1YLU - chains A and B; structure by X-ray diffraction, 2.00 A resolution.

Chain A (and B):
Name: Oxygen-insensitive NAD(P)H nitroreductase
Organism: Escherichia coli
Notes: EC 1.5.1.34; chain B of this document is another copy of the same molecule, construct and numbering; everything in this record applies to it too
Reference sequence: P38489 (NFNB_ECOLI); residue numbers follow UniProt; this construct covers 1-217
Chain sequence (217 residues; each row starts with the number of its first residue):
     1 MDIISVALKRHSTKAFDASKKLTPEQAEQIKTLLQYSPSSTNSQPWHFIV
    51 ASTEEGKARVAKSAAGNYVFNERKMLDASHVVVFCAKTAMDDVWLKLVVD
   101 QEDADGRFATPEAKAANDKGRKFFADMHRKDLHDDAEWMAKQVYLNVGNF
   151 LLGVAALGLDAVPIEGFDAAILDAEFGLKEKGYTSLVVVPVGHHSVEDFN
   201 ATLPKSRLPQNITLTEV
Disordered / not traced: 1
Ligand contacts:
  - FMN (flavin mononucleotide), molecule 1: Arg10, His11, Ser12, Lys14, Asn71, Lys74, Tyr144, Val162, Pro163, Ile164, Glu165, Gly166, Asn200, Lys205, Arg207
  - FMN, molecule 2: Pro38, Ser39, Ser40, Thr41, Asn42, Gln142, Leu145

How chain A and chain B interact:
Contacting residue pairs (148):
  Ile3(A) with Gly153(B); Ala156(B), hydrophobic; Leu157(B), hydrophobic
  Ile4(A) with Gln29(B); Leu33(B), hydrophobic
  Leu8(A) with Tyr36(B), hydrophobic
  Arg10(A) with Pro38(B)
  Gln29(A) with Ile4(B)
  Lys31(A) with Gln210(B); Leu214(B); Glu216(B), salt bridge
  Leu33(A) with Ile4(B), hydrophobic
  Gln35(A) with Arg207(B), hydrogen bond (backbone-side chain); Leu208(B); Gln210(B), hydrogen bond
  Tyr36(A) with Leu8(B), hydrophobic; Lys205(B); Arg207(B), hydrogen bond (backbone-side chain)
  Ser37(A) with Arg207(B), hydrogen bond (backbone-side chain)
  Pro38(A) with Arg10(B); Leu151(B), hydrophobic; Arg207(B)
  Ser40(A) with Glu165(B), hydrogen bond
  Asn42(A) with Ser206(B), hydrogen bond (side chain-backbone); Arg207(B), hydrogen bond
  Gln44(A) with Arg207(B); Leu208(B), hydrogen bond (side chain-backbone)
  Trp46(A) with Thr213(B)
  His47(A) with Ile212(B), hydrogen bond (side chain-backbone); Thr213(B), hydrogen bond (side chain-backbone); Leu214(B); Thr215(B), hydrogen bond
  Phe48(A) with Thr213(B), hydrogen bond (backbone-backbone); Leu214(B); Thr215(B), hydrogen bond (backbone-backbone)
  Ile49(A) with Thr215(B); Val217(B), hydrophobic
  Val50(A) with Leu214(B), hydrophobic; Thr215(B), hydrogen bond (backbone-backbone); Glu216(B); Val217(B), hydrogen bond (backbone-backbone)
  Ala51(A) with Val217(B)
  Ser52(A) with Val217(B), hydrogen bond (backbone-backbone)
  Thr53(A) with Val217(B), hydrogen bond (side chain-backbone)
  Gly56(A) with Val217(B)
  Asn67(A) with Phe123(B)
  Tyr68(A) with Met127(B), hydrogen bond
  Trp94(A) with Leu208(B), hydrophobic; Ile212(B), hydrophobic
  Leu97(A) with Leu208(B)
  Gln101(A) with Ser206(B), hydrogen bond (backbone-side chain); Arg207(B); Leu208(B); Pro209(B)
  Glu102(A) with Ser206(B), hydrogen bond (backbone-side chain)
  Asp105(A) with Pro204(B); Ser206(B), hydrogen bond; Arg207(B)
  Gly106(A) with Pro204(B)
  Arg107(A) with Asn200(B), hydrogen bond; Leu203(B); Pro204(B), hydrogen bond (side chain-backbone); Ser206(B)
  Phe123(A) with Asn67(B)
  Phe124(A) with Gly166(B)
  Met127(A) with Tyr68(B), hydrogen bond
  Glu137(A) with Glu137(B); Lys141(B), salt bridge
  Trp138(A) with Glu165(B), hydrogen bond
  Ala140(A) with Lys141(B)
  Lys141(A) with Glu137(B), salt bridge; Ala140(B); Tyr144(B)
  Gln142(A) with Tyr144(B); Glu165(B), hydrogen bond
  Tyr144(A) with Lys141(B); Gln142(B); Leu145(B)
  Leu145(A) with Tyr144(B); Val147(B), hydrophobic; Gly148(B)
  Val147(A) with Leu145(B), hydrophobic
  Gly148(A) with Leu145(B); Gly148(B); Asn149(B)
  Asn149(A) with Gly148(B); Asn149(B); Leu152(B)
  Leu151(A) with Pro38(B), hydrophobic
  Leu152(A) with Asn149(B); Gly153(B)
  Gly153(A) with Ile3(B); Leu152(B)
  Ala156(A) with Ile3(B), hydrophobic
  Leu157(A) with Ile3(B), hydrophobic
  Glu165(A) with Ser40(B), hydrogen bond; Trp138(B), hydrogen bond; Gln142(B), hydrogen bond
  Gly166(A) with Phe124(B)
  Asn200(A) with Arg107(B), hydrogen bond
  Leu203(A) with Gly106(B); Arg107(B)
  Pro204(A) with Asp105(B); Arg107(B), hydrogen bond (backbone-side chain)
  Lys205(A) with Tyr36(B)
  Ser206(A) with Asn42(B), hydrogen bond (backbone-side chain); Gln101(B), hydrogen bond (side chain-backbone); Glu102(B), hydrogen bond (side chain-backbone); Asp105(B), hydrogen bond; Arg107(B)
  Arg207(A) with Gln35(B), hydrogen bond (side chain-backbone); Tyr36(B), hydrogen bond (side chain-backbone); Ser37(B), hydrogen bond (side chain-backbone); Pro38(B); Asn42(B); Gln44(B); Gln101(B); Asp105(B)
  Leu208(A) with Gln35(B), hydrogen bond (backbone-side chain); Gln44(B), hydrogen bond (backbone-side chain); Trp94(B), hydrophobic; Leu97(B)
  Pro209(A) with Gln35(B); Gln101(B)
  Gln210(A) with Lys31(B); Thr32(B); Gln35(B)
  Ile212(A) with His47(B); Trp94(B), hydrophobic
  Thr213(A) with Trp46(B); His47(B), hydrogen bond (backbone-side chain); Phe48(B), hydrogen bond (backbone-backbone)
  Leu214(A) with Lys31(B); His47(B); Phe48(B); Val50(B), hydrophobic
  Thr215(A) with His47(B), hydrogen bond; Phe48(B), hydrogen bond (backbone-backbone); Ile49(B); Val50(B), hydrogen bond (backbone-backbone)
  Glu216(A) with Lys31(B), salt bridge; Val50(B)
  Val217(A) with Ile49(B), hydrophobic; Val50(B), hydrogen bond (backbone-backbone); Ala51(B); Ser52(B), hydrogen bond (backbone-backbone); Thr53(B), hydrogen bond (backbone-side chain); Gly56(B)
Other interface residues (no listed pair), chain A (75 interface residues in all): Ala7, Glu28, Thr32, Leu34, Arg59, Val98, Phe176, Leu186
Other interface residues (no listed pair), chain B (74 interface residues in all): Ala7, Leu34, Arg59, Val98, Phe176, Leu186

Overview:
75 residues of chain A and 74 residues of chain B are in contact, with 48 hydrogen bonds and 4 salt bridges.
Polar contacts include Lys31(A)-Glu216(B), Glu137(A)-Lys141(B) and Gln35(A)-Arg207(B). Ligands of chain A:
flavin mononucleotide.
Both chains are Oxygen-insensitive NAD(P)H nitroreductase (Escherichia coli). Entry 1YLU (The structure of E.
coli nitroreductase with bound acetate, crystal form 2) was determined by X-ray diffraction, deposited
together with 1YKI and 1YLR.
